Entry 1YLZ (X-ray diffraction, 1.35 A resolution); this record covers chain A.

[Chain A]
Name: Beta-lactamase ctx-M-14
Source organism: Escherichia coli
Notes: EC 3.5.2.6
UniProtKB: Q9L5C7 (Q9L5C7_ECOLI); the author numbering skips numbers that UniProt does not, so the offset changes along the chain: 25-57 = UniProt 29-61; 59-238 = UniProt 62-241; 240-252 = UniProt 242-254; 254-290 = UniProt 255-291
Chain sequence (263 residues; each row starts with the number of its first residue; note: 3 numbers in that range are skipped by the numbering (no residue carries them; nothing is unmodelled there)):
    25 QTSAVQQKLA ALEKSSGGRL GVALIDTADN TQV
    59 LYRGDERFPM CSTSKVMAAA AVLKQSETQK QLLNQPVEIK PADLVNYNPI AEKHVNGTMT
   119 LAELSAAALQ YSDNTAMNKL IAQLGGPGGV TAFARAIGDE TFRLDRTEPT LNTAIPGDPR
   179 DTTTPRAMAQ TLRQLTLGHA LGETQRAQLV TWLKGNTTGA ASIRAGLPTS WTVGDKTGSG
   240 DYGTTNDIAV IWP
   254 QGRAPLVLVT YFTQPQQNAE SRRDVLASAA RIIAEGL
Covalent attachments: compound CB4 linked to Ser70
Ligand contacts: CB4 (pinacol[[2-amino-alpha-(1-carboxy-1-methylethoxyimino)-4-thiazoleacetyl]amino]methaneboronate): Cys69, Lys73, Asn104, Tyr105, Ser130, Asn132, Asn170, Lys234, Thr235, Gly236, Ser237, Gly238, Asp240
Reported in the primary citation:
  - binding site for CB4: Ser70, Asn104, Tyr105, Ser130, Asn132, Ser237, Asp240
  - catalytic residues: Ser130 (citing earlier work)

[Summary]
Covalently linked compound CB4: at Ser70. From the paper: the catalytic residue Ser130; a binding site for CB4
at Ser70, Asn104 and Tyr105 among others.
Chain A is Beta-lactamase ctx-M-14 (Escherichia coli); the structure, X-ray crystallographic structure of
CTX-M-14 beta-lactamase complexed with ceftazidime-like boronic acid, was determined by X-ray diffraction
together with 1YLY, 1YM1, 1YMS and 1YMX from the same study.
